2I0J - chains A and B; structure by X-ray diffraction, 2.90 A resolution.

Chain A (and B):
Name: Estrogen receptor alpha
Source organism: Homo sapiens
Notes: fragment: steroid binding domain; chain B of this document is another copy of the same molecule, construct and numbering; everything in this record applies to it too
UniProt: P03372 (ESR1_HUMAN); numbering as in UniProt (aligned over 304-547)
Sequence (244 residues; numbered 304 to 547; the number before each row is that of its first residue):
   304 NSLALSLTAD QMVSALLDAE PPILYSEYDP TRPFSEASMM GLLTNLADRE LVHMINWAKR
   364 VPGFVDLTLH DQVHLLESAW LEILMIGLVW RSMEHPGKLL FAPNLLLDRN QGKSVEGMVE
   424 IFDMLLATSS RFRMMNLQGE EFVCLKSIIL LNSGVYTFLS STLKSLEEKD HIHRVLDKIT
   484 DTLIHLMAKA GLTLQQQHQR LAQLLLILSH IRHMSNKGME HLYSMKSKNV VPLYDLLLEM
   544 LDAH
Disordered / not traced: 304-305, 462-463, 529-547 (chain B: 304-305, 333-339, 462-463, 529-534)
Construct notes: engineered mutation Ser381 (Cys in P03372), Ser417 (Cys in P03372), Ser530 (Cys in P03372)
Small-molecule neighbours: I0G ((3as,4r,9br)-4-(4-hydroxyphenyl)-1,2,3,3a,4,9b-hexahydrocyclopenta[c]chromen-8-ol): Met343, Leu346, Leu349, Ala350, Glu353, Trp383, Leu384, Leu387, Met388, Leu391, Arg394, Phe404, Met421, Ile424, Leu428, His524

How chain A and chain B interact:
Pairs across the interface (53; chain A residue first):
  Ala430(A) with Tyr459(B)
  Arg434(A) with Tyr459(B), hydrogen bond; His476(B), hydrogen bond
  Ile451(A) with Leu509(B), hydrophobic
  Asn455(A) with Leu509(B); His513(B), hydrogen bond (backbone-side chain)
  Ser456(A) with His513(B)
  Val458(A) with His513(B)
  Tyr459(A) with Ala430(B); Arg434(B), hydrogen bond; Ile510(B); His513(B)
  His476(A) with Arg434(B), hydrogen bond
  Asp480(A) with Gln502(B), hydrogen bond; Gln506(B)
  Thr483(A) with His501(B); Ala505(B)
  Asp484(A) with Gln498(B), hydrogen bond; His501(B), salt bridge; Gln502(B)
  Ile487(A) with His501(B)
  Leu497(A) with Leu497(B), hydrophobic
  Gln498(A) with Asp484(B), hydrogen bond
  His501(A) with Thr483(B); Asp484(B), salt bridge; Ile487(B); Leu504(B)
  Gln502(A) with Asp480(B); Asp484(B)
  Leu504(A) with His501(B)
  Ala505(A) with Thr483(B); Leu508(B), hydrophobic
  Gln506(A) with Asp480(B)
  Leu508(A) with Ala505(B), hydrophobic
  Leu509(A) with Ile451(B), hydrophobic; Asn455(B); Leu511(B), hydrophobic
  Ile510(A) with Tyr459(B)
  Leu511(A) with Ser512(B)
  Ser512(A) with Arg515(B), hydrogen bond
  His513(A) with Asn455(B), hydrogen bond (side chain-backbone); Ser456(B); Val458(B); Tyr459(B); Arg515(B), hydrogen bond
  Arg515(A) with Ser512(B), hydrogen bond; His513(B), hydrogen bond; His516(B), hydrogen bond
  His516(A) with Arg515(B), hydrogen bond; Asn519(B), hydrogen bond
  Asn519(A) with His516(B), hydrogen bond; Asn519(B)
  Glu523(A) with Glu523(B)

Overview:
The chain A/chain B interface involves 29 residues from each chain, with 17 hydrogen bonds and 2 salt bridges.
Polar contacts include Asp484(A)-His501(B), Arg434(A)-Tyr459(B) and Arg434(A)-His476(B). Chain A binds
compound I0G.
Both chains are Estrogen receptor alpha (Homo sapiens). Entry 2I0J (Benzopyrans are Selective Estrogen
Receptor beta Agonists (SERBAs) with Novel Activity in Models of Benign Prostatic ...) was determined by X-ray
diffraction, deposited together with 2I0G.
